1UK9 - chain A; structure by X-ray diffraction, 1.80 A resolution.

Chain A:
Molecule: 2-hydroxy-6-oxo-7-methylocta-2,4-dienoate hydrolase
Organism: Pseudomonas fluorescens
Notes: EC 3.7.1.9
UniProtKB: P96965 (P96965_PSEFL); residue numbers follow UniProt; this construct covers 1-282
Sequence (282 residues; numbered 1 to 282; the number before each row is that of its first residue):
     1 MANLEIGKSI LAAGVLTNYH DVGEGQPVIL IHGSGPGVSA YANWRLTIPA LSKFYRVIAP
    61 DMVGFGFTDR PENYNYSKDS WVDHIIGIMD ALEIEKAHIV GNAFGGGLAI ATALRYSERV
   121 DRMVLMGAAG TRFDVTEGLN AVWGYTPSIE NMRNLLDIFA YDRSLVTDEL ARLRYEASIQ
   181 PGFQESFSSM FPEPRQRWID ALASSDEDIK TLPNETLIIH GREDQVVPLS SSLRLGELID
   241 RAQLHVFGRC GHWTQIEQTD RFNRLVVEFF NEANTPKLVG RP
Not modelled in the structure: 1-2, 274-282
Sequence notes: engineered mutation A103 (Ser in P96965)
Ligand contacts: isovaleric acid (IVA): G33, S34, A103, F104, G127, A129, F133, L139, W143, V226, V227, H252

Overview:
Chain A binds isovaleric acid.
Chain A is 2-hydroxy-6-oxo-7-methylocta-2,4-dienoate hydrolase (Pseudomonas fluorescens); the structure,
Crystal structure of a meta-cleavage product hydrolase (CumD) complexed with isovalerate, was determined by
X-ray diffraction (same publication as 1UK6, 1UK7, 1UK8, 1UKA and 1UKB).
